6ICC - chain A; structure by X-ray diffraction, 2.00 A resolution.

Chain A:
Molecule: PDZ tandem fragment with PA tag
Organism: Aquifex aeolicus VF5
Notes: EC 3.4.24.-; fragment: and 185-292
Reference sequence: O67776 (Y1964_AQUAE); numbering as in UniProt; present here: 115-181, 186-292
Amino-acid sequence (188 residues; each row starts with the number of its first residue; note: 4 numbers in that range are skipped by the numbering (no residue carries them; nothing is unmodelled there); a row labelled like 181A-181L holds insertion residues (181A, then the next letters in order)):
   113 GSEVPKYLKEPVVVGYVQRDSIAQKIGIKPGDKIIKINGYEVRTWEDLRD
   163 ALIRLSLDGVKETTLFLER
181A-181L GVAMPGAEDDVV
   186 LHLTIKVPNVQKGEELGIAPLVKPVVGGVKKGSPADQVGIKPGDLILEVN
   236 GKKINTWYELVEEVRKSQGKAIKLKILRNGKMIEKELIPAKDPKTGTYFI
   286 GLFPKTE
Unresolved in the structure: 113-115
Construct notes: expression tag (113-114)
Modified / non-standard residues: Asn150 (l-3-aminosuccinimide; SNN)
Reported in the primary citation:
  - conformationally variable residues (side-chain flip): Leu186
  - mutagenesis - L259R: decreased stability

Summary:
The paper reports that L259R reduces stability; conformational variability at Leu186.
Chain A is PDZ tandem fragment with PA tag (Aquifex aeolicus VF5); the structure, The NZ-1 Fab complexed with
the PDZ tandem fragment of A. aeolicus S2P homolog with the ..., was determined by X-ray diffraction together
with 6AKQ, 6AL0, 6AL1 and 6ICF from the same study.
